PDB entry 8GDC | electron microscopy, 3.50 A resolution | chains A and B of the 4 polymer chains in the assembly

Chain A:
Protein: Guanine nucleotide-binding protein G(i) subunit alpha-1
From: Homo sapiens
Reference sequence: P63096 (GNAI1_HUMAN); residue numbers follow UniProt; this construct covers 1-354
Amino-acid sequence (354 residues; row label = number of the first residue in the row):
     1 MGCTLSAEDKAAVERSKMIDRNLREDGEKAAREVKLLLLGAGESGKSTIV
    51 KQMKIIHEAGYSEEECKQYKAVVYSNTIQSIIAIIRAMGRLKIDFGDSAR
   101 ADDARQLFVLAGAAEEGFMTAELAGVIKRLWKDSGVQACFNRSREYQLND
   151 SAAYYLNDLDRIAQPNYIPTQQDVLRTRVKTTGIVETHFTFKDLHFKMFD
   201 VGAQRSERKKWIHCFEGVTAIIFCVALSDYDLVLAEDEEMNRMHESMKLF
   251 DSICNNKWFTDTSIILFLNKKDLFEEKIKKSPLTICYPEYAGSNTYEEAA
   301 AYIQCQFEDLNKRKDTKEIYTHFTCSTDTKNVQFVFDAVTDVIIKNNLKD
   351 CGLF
Unresolved in the structure: 1-4, 42-44, 54-181, 234-242, 326-328
Construct notes: conflict Ala203 (Gly in P63096), Ser326 (Ala in P63096)
Swiss-Prot annotation at these positions:
  - region: Lys35 to Thr48 (G1 motif), Asp173 to Thr181 (G2 motif), Phe196 to Gly202, Gln204, Arg205 (G3 motif), Ile265 to Asp272 (G4 motif), Thr324, Cys325, Thr327 to Thr329 (G5 motif)
  - binding site (GTP): Glu43 to Thr48, Ser151, Leu175 to Thr181, Asp200 to Gly202, Gln204, Asn269 to Asp272
  - binding site (Mg(2+)): Ser47, Thr181
  - modified residue: Arg178 (ADP-ribosylarginine), Gln204 (Deamidated glutamine), Cys351 (ADP-ribosylcysteine)
  - lipidation: Gly2 (N-myristoyl glycine), Cys3 (S-palmitoyl cysteine)

Chain B:
Protein: Guanine nucleotide-binding protein G(I)/G(S)/G(T) subunit beta-1
From: Homo sapiens
Reference sequence: P62873 (GBB1_HUMAN); residue numbers follow UniProt; this construct covers 2-340
Amino-acid sequence (358 residues; numbered -17 to 340; the number before each row is that of its first residue; numbers below 1 keep their minus sign (Met-17 is residue -17)):
   -17 MHHHHHHLEVLFQGPGSSGSELDQLRQEAEQLKNQIRDARKACADATLSQ
    33 ITNNIDPVGRIQMRTRRTLRGHLAKIYAMHWGTDSRLLVSASQDGKLIIW
    83 DSYTTNKVHAIPLRSSWVMTCAYAPSGNYVACGGLDNICSIYNLKTREGN
   133 VRVSRELAGHTGYLSCCRFLDDNQIVTSSGDTTCALWDIETGQQTTTFTG
   183 HTGDVMSLSLAPDTRLFVSGACDASAKLWDVREGMCRQTFTGHESDINAI
   233 CFFPNGNAFATGSDDATCRLFDLRADQELMTYSHDNIICGITSVSFSKSG
   283 RLLLAGYDDFNCNVWDALKADRAGVLAGHDNRVSCLGVTDDGMAVATGSW
   333 DSFLKIWN
Unresolved in the structure: -17 to 30
Construct notes: expression tag (-17 to 1)
Swiss-Prot annotation at these positions:
  - modified residue: Ser2 (N-acetylserine), His266 (Phosphohistidine)

Chain A / chain B interface:
Contacting residue pairs - 37 pairs, chain A then chain B:
  Arg15(A) with Val90(B), hydrogen bond (side chain-backbone); His91(B)
  Ser16(A) with Asn88(B); Lys89(B)
  Ile19(A) with Lys89(B); Ala92(B), hydrophobic
  Asp20(A) with Lys89(B), salt bridge
  Leu23(A) with Gly53(B); Lys78(B); Ile80(B), hydrophobic
  Asp26(A) with Lys78(B), salt bridge
  Gly27(A) with Leu55(B)
  Thr182(A) with Asp118(B); Asn119(B); His142(B)
  Gly183(A) with Leu117(B); Asn119(B)
  Ile184(A) with Trp99(B); Leu117(B)
  Phe199(A) with Trp99(B), hydrophobic
  Gln204(A) with Leu117(B), hydrogen bond (side chain-backbone); Asn119(B), hydrogen bond; Tyr145(B)
  Ser206(A) with Gly162(B)
  Glu207(A) with Cys204(B)
  Lys210(A) with Tyr145(B); Cys204(B); Asp228(B), salt bridge; Asn230(B), hydrogen bond; Asp246(B), salt bridge
  Trp211(A) with Leu117(B), hydrophobic
  Cys214(A) with Tyr59(B); Gln75(B); Trp99(B); Leu117(B), hydrophobic
  Phe215(A) with Trp99(B), hydrophobic
  Trp258(A) with Arg314(B)
Other interface residues (no listed pair), chain A (20 interface residues in all): His213
Other interface residues (no listed pair), chain B (27 interface residues in all): Met101, Thr143, Met188, Trp332

Summary:
Chain A and chain B form an interface of 20 and 27 residues respectively, with 4 hydrogen bonds and 4 salt
bridges. Among the polar pairs are Asp20(A)-Lys89(B), Asp26(A)-Lys78(B) and Lys210(A)-Asp228(B). UniProt lists
22 GTP-binding residues and Mg2+-binding residues Ser47(A) and Thr181(A) on chain A.
Here chain A is Guanine nucleotide-binding protein G(i) subunit alpha-1 and chain B is Guanine
nucleotide-binding protein G(I)/G(S)/G(T) subunit beta-1, both from Homo sapiens. Entry 8GDC (Cryo-EM
Structure of the Prostaglandin E2 Receptor 3 Coupled to G Protein) was determined by electron microscopy
together with 8GD9, 8GDA, 8GDB, 8GCM and 8GCP from the same study.
